Entry 4LNQ (X-ray diffraction, 2.00 A resolution); this record covers chains A and D of the 4 polymer chains in the assembly.

== Chain A ==
Molecule: Interferon-activable protein 202
From: Mus musculus
UniProt: Q9R002 (IFI2_MOUSE); residues 53-245 here = UniProt positions 53-245
Sequence (197 residues; row label = number of the first residue in the row):
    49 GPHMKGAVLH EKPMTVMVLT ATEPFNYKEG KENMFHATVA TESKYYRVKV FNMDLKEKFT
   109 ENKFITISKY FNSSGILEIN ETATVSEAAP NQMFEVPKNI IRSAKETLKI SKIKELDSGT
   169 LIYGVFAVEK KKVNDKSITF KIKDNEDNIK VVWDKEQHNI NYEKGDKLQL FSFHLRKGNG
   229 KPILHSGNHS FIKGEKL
Disordered / not traced: 244-245
Differences from the reference sequence: expression tag (49-52); variant Lys-92 (Gln in Q9R002), Met-141 (Ile in Q9R002), Phe-142 (Ile in Q9R002), Glu-204 (Lys in Q9R002)
What the authors report for this chain:
  - binding site for 20bp DNA (chain D): Lys-180, Asn-182, Lys-184, Ser-185, Thr-187, Lys-198
  - binding site for 20bp DNA: Lys-53, Ser-166, His-222, Arg-224, Lys-225, Gly-226, Ser-234, Asn-236
  - mutagenesis - K180E, N182E, S185E, T187E, K198E: abolished binding to dsDNA
  - mutagenesis - R150E, K184E: unchanged binding to DNA
  - mutagenesis - S166E, H222E, R224E: decreased binding to DNA

== Chain D ==
Molecule: 20bp DNA
Sequence (20 nucleotides; row label = number of the first residue in the row):
     1 CCATCAAAGA TCTTTGATGG

== Chain A / chain D interface ==
Contacting residue pairs (11):
  Gly-54(A) with DG20(D), phosphate contact
  Lys-180(A) with DA10(D), hydrogen bond to the phosphate; DT11(D), salt bridge to the phosphate
  Asn-182(A) with DT11(D), hydrogen bond to the phosphate; DC12(D), phosphate contact
  Asp-183(A) with DC12(D), phosphate contact
  Lys-184(A) with DC12(D), hydrogen bond to the phosphate
  Ser-185(A) with DC12(D), hydrogen bond to the phosphate
  Thr-187(A) with DT11(D), hydrogen bond to the phosphate
  Lys-198(A) with DA10(D), sugar contact; DT11(D), salt bridge to the phosphate
Interface residues without a listed pair, chain D (5 interface residues in all): DT13

== In short ==
Chain A and chain D form an interface of 8 and 5 residues respectively, with 5 hydrogen bonds and 2 salt
bridges. Among the polar pairs are Lys-180(A)/DA10(D), Asn-182(A)/DT11(D) and Lys-184(A)/DC12(D). From the
paper: a binding site for 20bp DNA at Lys-53(A), Ser-166(A) and His-222(A) among others; K180E, N182E and
S185E of chain A, among others, abolish binding to dsDNA; 10 substitutions were tested in all.
Chain A is Interferon-activable protein 202 (Mus musculus) and chain D is 20bp DNA; the structure, Crystal
structure of Ifi202 HINa domain in complex with 20bp dsDNA, was determined by X-ray diffraction.
